2DD4 - chains B and C of the 12 polymer chains in the assembly; structure by X-ray diffraction, 2.06 A resolution.

[Chain B]
Molecule: Thiocyanate hydrolase beta subunit
Source organism: Thiobacillus thioparus
Notes: EC 3.5.5.8
UniProtKB: O66186 (SCNB_THITI); residues 2-157 here correspond to UniProt positions 1-156 (UniProt number = residue number - 1)
Amino-acid sequence (157 residues; each row starts with the number of its first residue):
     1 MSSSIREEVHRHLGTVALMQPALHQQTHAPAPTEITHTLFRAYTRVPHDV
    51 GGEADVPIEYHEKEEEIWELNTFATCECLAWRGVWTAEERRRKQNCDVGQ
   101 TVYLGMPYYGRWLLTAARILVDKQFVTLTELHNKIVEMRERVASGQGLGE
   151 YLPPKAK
Not modelled in the structure: 1-2, 155-157
Construct notes: initiating methionine (1)
Residues lining bound ligands:
  - beta-D-fructofuranose (FRU), molecule 1: His10, Leu13, Gly14
  - beta-D-fructofuranose (FRU), molecule 2: Arg45, Pro47, Cys96, Asp97, Gly99, Gln100
  - beta-D-fructofuranose (FRU), molecule 3: Asp97, Val98, Gly99, Val102, Arg118

[Chain C]
Molecule: Thiocyanate hydrolase gamma subunit
Source organism: Thiobacillus thioparus
Notes: EC 3.5.5.8
UniProtKB: O66188 (SCNC_THITI); residues 2-243 here correspond to UniProt positions 1-242 (UniProt number = residue number - 1)
Amino-acid sequence (243 residues; row label = number of the first residue in the row):
     1 MSADHDHDHDHDHDHKPAPMVEEVSDFEILEMAVRELAIEKGLFSAEDHR
    51 VWKDYVHTLGPLPAARLVAKAWLDPEYKKLCIEDGVEASKAVGVNWVTSP
   101 PTQFGTPSDYCNLRVLADSPTLKHVVVCTLCSCYPRPILGQSPEWYRSPN
   151 YRRRLVRWPRQVLAEFGLQLPSEVQIRVADSNQKTRYIVMPVRPEGTDGW
   201 TEDQLAEIVTRDCLIGVAVPKPGITVNAKRPVLKANRPVHHDH
Not modelled in the structure: 1-22, 240-243
Construct notes: initiating methionine (1)

[Interface between chain B and chain C]
Pairs across the interface (155):
  His48(B) - Thr129(C)
  His48(B) - Leu130(C)
  His48(B) - Arg152(C)  hydrogen bond (backbone-side chain)
  Asp49(B) - Leu130(C)
  Val50(B) - Thr129(C)
  Val50(B) - Arg152(C)
  Val50(B) - Arg153(C)
  Gly51(B) - Arg152(C)
  Gly52(B) - Arg153(C)  hydrogen bond (backbone-backbone)
  Gly52(B) - Val156(C)
  Gly52(B) - Arg157(C)  hydrogen bond (backbone-side chain)
  Glu53(B) - Arg153(C)  salt bridge
  Glu53(B) - Trp158(C)
  Ala54(B) - Trp158(C)  hydrophobic
  Asp55(B) - Asn150(C)  hydrogen bond
  Asp55(B) - Arg153(C)  salt bridge
  Asp55(B) - Arg154(C)
  Val56(B) - Asn150(C)  hydrogen bond (backbone-side chain)
  Val56(B) - Arg154(C)  hydrogen bond (backbone-side chain)
  Pro57(B) - Arg154(C)
  Pro57(B) - Glu165(C)
  Ile58(B) - Asn150(C)
  Glu59(B) - Pro231(C)
  Tyr60(B) - Trp145(C)  hydrophobic
  Tyr60(B) - Ser148(C)
  Tyr60(B) - Asn150(C)  hydrogen bond
  Tyr60(B) - Tyr151(C)  hydrogen bond (side chain-backbone)
  Tyr60(B) - Arg154(C)  hydrogen bond
  Tyr60(B) - Phe166(C)  hydrophobic
  Tyr60(B) - Arg230(C)
  Tyr60(B) - Pro231(C)
  His61(B) - Glu144(C)
  His61(B) - Trp145(C)
  His61(B) - Pro231(C)
  His61(B) - Leu233(C)
  Glu62(B) - Pro143(C)
  Glu62(B) - Trp145(C)  hydrogen bond
  Glu62(B) - Arg211(C)  salt bridge
  Glu62(B) - Arg230(C)  salt bridge
  Glu62(B) - Pro231(C)  hydrogen bond (backbone-backbone)
  Glu62(B) - Val232(C)
  Glu62(B) - Leu233(C)  hydrogen bond (backbone-backbone)
  Lys63(B) - Glu144(C)
  Lys63(B) - Leu233(C)
  Glu64(B) - Leu233(C)  hydrogen bond (backbone-backbone)
  Glu64(B) - Lys234(C)
  Glu64(B) - Ala235(C)  hydrogen bond (side chain-backbone)
  Glu64(B) - Pro238(C)
  Glu65(B) - Gln141(C)
  Glu65(B) - Ala235(C)
  Glu65(B) - Pro238(C)
  Glu65(B) - Val239(C)  hydrogen bond (backbone-backbone)
  Glu66(B) - Ala235(C)
  Glu66(B) - Asn236(C)  hydrogen bond (side chain-backbone)
  Glu66(B) - Arg237(C)  hydrogen bond (side chain-backbone)
  Glu66(B) - Val239(C)
  Ile67(B) - Arg237(C)  hydrogen bond (backbone-backbone)
  Ile67(B) - Pro238(C)
  Ile67(B) - Val239(C)  hydrophobic
  Trp68(B) - Phe27(C)
  Trp68(B) - Glu28(C)
  Trp68(B) - Glu31(C)
  Leu70(B) - Lys53(C)
  Asn71(B) - Glu31(C)
  Asn71(B) - Arg35(C)  hydrogen bond
  Asn71(B) - His49(C)  hydrogen bond (backbone-side chain)
  Asn71(B) - Lys53(C)
  Thr72(B) - Glu31(C)
  Phe73(B) - Trp52(C)
  Phe73(B) - Val56(C)  hydrophobic
  Phe73(B) - Arg136(C)
  Phe73(B) - Gln141(C)
  Ala74(B) - His49(C)
  Ala74(B) - Trp52(C)
  Ala74(B) - Lys53(C)
  Thr75(B) - Phe44(C)
  Thr75(B) - His49(C)  hydrogen bond
  Glu77(B) - Trp52(C)
  Glu77(B) - Thr106(C)
  Glu77(B) - Pro107(C)
  Glu77(B) - Ser108(C)  hydrogen bond
  Cys78(B) - Phe44(C)  hydrophobic
  Cys78(B) - Asp48(C)  hydrogen bond (side chain-backbone)
  Cys78(B) - His49(C)
  Cys78(B) - Trp52(C)  hydrophobic
  Leu79(B) - Phe44(C)  hydrophobic
  Ala80(B) - Pro107(C)  hydrophobic
  Trp81(B) - Asp48(C)
  Trp81(B) - Trp52(C)  hydrophobic
  Trp81(B) - Pro101(C)
  Trp81(B) - Thr102(C)
  Trp81(B) - Phe104(C)
  Trp81(B) - Pro107(C)
  Arg82(B) - Leu43(C)
  Arg82(B) - Phe44(C)
  Arg82(B) - Asp48(C)  salt bridge
  Val84(B) - Leu43(C)  hydrophobic
  Ala87(B) - Pro107(C)
  Ala87(B) - Ser108(C)
  Ala87(B) - Tyr110(C)
  Glu88(B) - Tyr110(C)
  Arg90(B) - Ser108(C)  hydrogen bond
  Arg91(B) - Ser108(C)  hydrogen bond (side chain-backbone)
  Arg91(B) - Tyr110(C)  hydrogen bond
  Arg91(B) - Cys131(C)
  Arg91(B) - Cys133(C)
  Arg91(B) - Arg186(C)
  Asn95(B) - Cys131(C)
  Tyr103(B) - Arg152(C)  hydrogen bond
  Leu104(B) - Pro149(C)  hydrophobic
  Leu104(B) - Arg153(C)
  Met106(B) - Phe27(C)  hydrophobic
  Pro107(B) - Phe27(C)
  Tyr108(B) - Ser132(C)  hydrogen bond
  Tyr108(B) - Arg147(C)
  Tyr109(B) - Gln141(C)
  Tyr109(B) - Arg147(C)
  Gly110(B) - Phe27(C)
  Trp112(B) - Arg136(C)
  Leu113(B) - Phe27(C)
  Leu113(B) - Leu30(C)  hydrophobic
  Leu113(B) - Glu31(C)
  Leu114(B) - Leu30(C)  hydrophobic
  Ala116(B) - Val34(C)  hydrophobic
  Ala117(B) - Val34(C)  hydrophobic
  Leu120(B) - Leu43(C)  hydrophobic
  Phe125(B) - Lys41(C)
  Phe125(B) - Leu43(C)  hydrophobic
  Val126(B) - Lys41(C)
  Glu130(B) - Lys41(C)  salt bridge
  Leu131(B) - Leu37(C)  hydrophobic
  Lys134(B) - Ala33(C)
  Lys134(B) - Glu36(C)  salt bridge
  Lys134(B) - Leu37(C)
  Lys134(B) - Glu40(C)  salt bridge
  Ile135(B) - Leu30(C)  hydrophobic
  Ile135(B) - Ala33(C)  hydrophobic
  Met138(B) - Ile29(C)
  Met138(B) - Met32(C)
  Met138(B) - Ala33(C)
  Met138(B) - Glu36(C)
  Arg141(B) - Met32(C)
  Arg141(B) - Glu36(C)  salt bridge
  Val142(B) - Val24(C)  hydrophobic
  Val142(B) - Ile29(C)  hydrophobic
  Leu148(B) - Val24(C)  hydrophobic
  Leu148(B) - Ile29(C)  hydrophobic
  Leu148(B) - Met32(C)  hydrophobic
  Gly149(B) - Met32(C)
  Glu150(B) - Lys53(C)  salt bridge
  Tyr151(B) - Glu28(C)
  Tyr151(B) - Glu31(C)  hydrogen bond
  Tyr151(B) - Met32(C)  hydrophobic
  Tyr151(B) - Arg237(C)  hydrogen bond (backbone-side chain)
  Leu152(B) - Val24(C)  hydrophobic
Also at the interface, not in a pair above, chain B (67 interface residues in all): Arg139
Also at the interface, not in a pair above, chain C (67 interface residues in all): Ala38, Val51, Ser142, Val162

[Summary]
Chain B and chain C each contribute 67 residues to their interface, with 30 hydrogen bonds and 10 salt
bridges. Polar pairs include Glu53(B)-Arg153(C), Asp55(B)-Arg153(C) and Glu62(B)-Arg211(C). Chain B binds 3
copies of beta-D-fructofuranose.
Chain B is Thiocyanate hydrolase beta subunit and chain C is Thiocyanate hydrolase gamma subunit, both from
Thiobacillus thioparus; the structure, Thiocyanate hydrolase (SCNase) from Thiobacillus thioparus recombinant
apo-enzyme, was determined by X-ray diffraction, deposited together with 2DD5.
